7XQY - chains C and D of the 6 polymer chains in the assembly; structure by X-ray diffraction, 2.35 A resolution.

== Chain C ==
Name: Tubulin alpha-1B chain
From: Sus scrofa
UniProt: Q2XVP4 (TBA1B_PIG); residues 1-450 here = UniProt positions 1-450
Chain sequence (450 residues; row label = number of the first residue in the row):
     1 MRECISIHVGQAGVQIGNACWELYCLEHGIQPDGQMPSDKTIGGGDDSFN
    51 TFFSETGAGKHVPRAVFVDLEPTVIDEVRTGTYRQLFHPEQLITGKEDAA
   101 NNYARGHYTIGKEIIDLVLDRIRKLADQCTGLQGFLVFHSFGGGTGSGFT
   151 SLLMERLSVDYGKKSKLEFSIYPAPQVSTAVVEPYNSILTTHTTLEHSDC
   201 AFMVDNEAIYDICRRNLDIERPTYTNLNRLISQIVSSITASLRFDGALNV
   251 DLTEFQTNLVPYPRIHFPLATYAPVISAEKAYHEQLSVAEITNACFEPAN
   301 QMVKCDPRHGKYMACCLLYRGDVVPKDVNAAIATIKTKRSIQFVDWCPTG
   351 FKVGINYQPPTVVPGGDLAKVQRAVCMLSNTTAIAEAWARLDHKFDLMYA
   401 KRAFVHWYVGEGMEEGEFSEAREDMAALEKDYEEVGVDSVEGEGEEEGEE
Disordered / not traced: 441-450
Swiss-Prot annotation at these positions:
  - motif: Met1 to Cys4 (MREC motif)
  - active site: Glu254
  - binding site (GTP): Gly10, Gln11, Ala12, Gln15, Glu71, Ala99, Ser140, Gly143, Gly144, Thr145, Gly146, Thr179, Glu183, Asn206, Tyr224, Asn228, Leu252
  - binding site (Mg(2+)): Glu71
  - modified residue: Lys40 (N6,N6,N6-trimethyllysine), Ser48 (Phosphoserine), Ser232 (Phosphoserine), Tyr282 (3'-nitrotyrosine), Arg339 (Omega-N-methylarginine), Ser439 (Phosphoserine), Glu443 (5-glutamyl polyglutamate), Glu445 (5-glutamyl polyglutamate)
  - cross-link (Glycyl lysine isopeptide (Lys-Gly)): Lys326 (interchain with G-Cter in ubiquitin), Lys370 (interchain with G-Cter in ubiquitin)
Metal / ion sites: Ca2+: Asp39, Thr41, Gly44, Glu55
Small-molecule neighbours:
  - GTP (guanosine-5'-triphosphate): Gly10, Gln11, Ala12, Gln15, Ile16, Asp69, Asp98, Ala99, Ala100, Asn101, Asn102, Ser140, Gly142, Gly143, Gly144, Thr145, Gly146, Ile171, Pro173, Val177, Ser178, Thr179, Glu183, Asn206, Tyr224, Leu227, Asn228, Ile231
  - GX5 (2-chloranyl-N-(4-methoxyphenyl)-N-methyl-pyrido[3,2-d]pyrimidin-4-amine): Thr179, Ala180, Val181

== Chain D ==
Name: Tubulin beta chain
From: Sus scrofa
UniProt: A0A287AGU7 (A0A287AGU7_PIG); numbering as in UniProt (aligned over 1-445)
Chain sequence (445 residues; row label = number of the first residue in the row):
     1 MREIVHIQAGQCGNQIGAKFWEVISDEHGIDPTGSYHGDSDLQLERINVY
    51 YNEATGNKYVPRAILVDLEPGTMDSVRSGPFGQIFRPDNFVFGQSGAGNN
   101 WAKGHYTEGAELVDSVLDVVRKESESCDCLQGFQLTHSLGGGTGSGMGTL
   151 LISKIREEYPDRIMNTFSVMPSPKVSDTVVEPYNATLSVHQLVENTDETY
   201 CIDNEALYDICFRTLKLTTPTYGDLNHLVSATMSGVTTCLRFPGQLNADL
   251 RKLAVNMVPFPRLHFFMPGFAPLTSRGSQQYRALTVPELTQQMFDSKNMM
   301 AACDPRHGRYLTVAAIFRGRMSMKEVDEQMLNVQNKNSSYFVEWIPNNVK
   351 TAVCDIPPRGLKMSATFIGNSTAIQELFKRISEQFTAMFRRKAFLHWYTG
   401 EGMDEMEFTEAESNMNDLVSEYQQYQDATADEQGEFEEEEGEDEA
Disordered / not traced: 1, 274-283, 432-445
Small-molecule neighbours:
  - GDP (guanosine-5'-diphosphate): Gly10, Gln11, Cys12, Gln15, Ile16, Asp67, Ala97, Asn99, Ser138, Gly140, Gly141, Gly142, Thr143, Gly144, Val169, Pro171, Val175, Ser176, Glu181, Asn204, Leu207, Tyr222, Leu225, Asn226, Val229
  - GX5 (2-chloranyl-N-(4-methoxyphenyl)-N-methyl-pyrido[3,2-d]pyrimidin-4-amine): Cys239, Leu240, Leu246, Ala248, Asp249, Lys252, Leu253, Asn256, Met257, Val313, Ala314, Ala315, Ile316, Asn348, Val349, Lys350, Thr351, Ala352

== How chain C and chain D interact ==
Residue-residue contacts (49; chain C residue first):
  Lys96(C) with Asp128(D), salt bridge
  Glu97(C) with Cys129(D)
  Asp98(C) with Asp249(D); Lys252(D), salt bridge
  Ala100(C) with Arg251(D); Lys252(D); Val255(D)
  Asn101(C) with Lys252(D); Asn256(D), hydrogen bond
  Arg105(C) with Arg251(D)
  Pro175(C) with Asn347(D)
  Ser178(C) with Lys350(D), hydrogen bond
  Ala180(C) with Asn256(D)
  Val181(C) with Asn256(D), hydrogen bond (backbone-side chain); Ile345(D), hydrophobic; Pro346(D); Asn347(D)
  Val182(C) with Asn256(D)
  Tyr210(C) with Asp327(D)
  Glu220(C) with Lys324(D)
  Arg221(C) with Met323(D), hydrogen bond; Asp327(D), salt bridge
  Tyr224(C) with Gln245(D)
  Lys394(C) with Asn347(D)
  Leu397(C) with Trp344(D); Ala430(D), hydrophobic
  Met398(C) with Trp344(D); Ile345(D), hydrophobic; Pro346(D)
  Lys401(C) with Phe260(D); Trp344(D); Ala428(D); Thr429(D), hydrogen bond (side chain-backbone); Ala430(D)
  Arg402(C) with Phe260(D)
  Ala403(C) with Pro259(D); Phe260(D)
  Phe404(C) with Val255(D); Asn256(D); Val258(D); Pro259(D), hydrogen bond (backbone-backbone); Ile345(D), hydrophobic
  His406(C) with Val258(D); Pro259(D), hydrogen bond (side chain-backbone); Phe260(D); Pro261(D)
  Trp407(C) with Ala254(D); Val255(D); Val258(D), hydrogen bond (side chain-backbone)
Other interface residues (no listed pair), chain C (25 interface residues in all): Glu411
Other interface residues (no listed pair), chain D (27 interface residues in all): Thr312, Glu343, Asn348

== Summary ==
25 residues of chain C and 27 residues of chain D are in contact; the contacts include 8 hydrogen bonds and 3
salt bridges. Polar pairs include Lys96(C)-Asp128(D), Asp98(C)-Lys252(D) and Arg221(C)-Asp327(D). Compound GX5
is bound between chain C and chain D.
Chain C is Tubulin alpha-1B chain and chain D is Tubulin beta chain, both from Sus scrofa; the structure,
Crystal structure of T2R-TTL-15 complex, was determined by X-ray diffraction.
